Entry 8WC8 (electron microscopy, 2.90 A resolution); this record covers chains A and B of the 5 polymer chains in the assembly.

Chain A:
Name: Guanine nucleotide-binding protein G(s) subunit alpha isoforms short
From: Homo sapiens
Chain sequence (362 residues; each row starts with the number of its first residue; numbering starts at 0):
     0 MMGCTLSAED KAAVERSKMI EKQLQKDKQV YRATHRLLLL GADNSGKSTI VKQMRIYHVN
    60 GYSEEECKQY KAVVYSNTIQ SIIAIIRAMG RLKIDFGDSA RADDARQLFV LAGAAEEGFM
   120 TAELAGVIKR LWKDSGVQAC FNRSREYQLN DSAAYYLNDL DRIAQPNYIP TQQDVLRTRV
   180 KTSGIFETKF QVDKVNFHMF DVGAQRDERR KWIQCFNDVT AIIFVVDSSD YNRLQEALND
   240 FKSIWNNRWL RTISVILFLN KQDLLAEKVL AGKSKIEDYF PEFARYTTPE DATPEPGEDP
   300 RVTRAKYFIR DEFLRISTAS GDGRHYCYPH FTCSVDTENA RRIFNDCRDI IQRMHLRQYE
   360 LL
Not modelled in the structure: 0-3, 55-180, 288-296, 321

Chain B:
Name: Guanine nucleotide-binding protein G(I)/G(S)/G(T) subunit beta-1
From: Homo sapiens
Reference sequence: P62873 (GBB1_HUMAN); residues 2-340 here = UniProt positions 2-340
Chain sequence (345 residues; row label = number of the first residue in the row; numbers below 1 keep their minus sign (Met-4 is residue -4)):
    -4 MGSLLQSELD QLRQEAEQLK NQIRDARKAC ADATLSQITN NIDPVGRIQM RTRRTLRGHL
    56 AKIYAMHWGT DSRLLVSASQ DGKLIIWDSY TTNKVHAIPL RSSWVMTCAY APSGNYVACG
   116 GLDNICSIYN LKTREGNVRV SRELAGHTGY LSCCRFLDDN QIVTSSGDTT CALWDIETGQ
   176 QTTTFTGHTG DVMSLSLAPD TRLFVSGACD ASAKLWDVRE GMCRQTFTGH ESDINAICFF
   236 PNGNAFATGS DDATCRLFDL RADQELMTYS HDNIICGITS VSFSKSGRLL LAGYDDFNCN
   296 VWDALKADRA GVLAGHDNRV SCLGVTDDGM AVATGSWDSF LKIWN
Not modelled in the structure: -4 to 14, 131
Construct notes: initiating methionine (-4); expression tag (-3 to 1)
UniProt features mapped onto this chain:
  - modified residue: Ser2 (N-acetylserine), His266 (Phosphohistidine)
  - natural variant: Leu30 (L30F: In MRD42; uncertain significance), Arg52 (R52G: In MRD42), Gly64 (G64V: In MRD42), Asp76 (D76E: In MRD42; D76G: In MRD42), Gly77 (G77S: In MRD42), Lys78 (K78R: In MRD42), Ile80 (I80N: In MRD42; I80T: In MRD42), His91 (H91R: In MRD42; uncertain significance), Ala92 (A92T: In MRD42), Pro94 (P94S: In MRD42), Leu95 (L95P: In MRD42), Arg96 (R96L: In MRD42), 5 further natural variant entries in UniProt

Chain A / chain B interface:
Contacting residue pairs (50; chain A residue first):
  Val13(A) with Asn88(B)
  Arg15(A) with Val90(B), hydrogen bond (side chain-backbone); His91(B)
  Ser16(A) with Asn88(B); Lys89(B), hydrogen bond (side chain-backbone)
  Ile19(A) with Lys89(B); Ala92(B), hydrophobic
  Leu23(A) with Gly53(B); Leu55(B); Ile80(B), hydrophobic
  Asp26(A) with Leu55(B); Lys78(B), salt bridge
  Lys27(A) with Leu55(B)
  Tyr30(A) with Ala56(B)
  Thr181(A) with Asn119(B), hydrogen bond (backbone-side chain); His142(B), hydrogen bond (side chain-backbone)
  Ser182(A) with Asn119(B)
  Gly183(A) with Leu117(B); Asn119(B)
  Ile184(A) with Trp99(B); Leu117(B), hydrophobic
  Phe199(A) with Trp99(B)
  Ala203(A) with Asn119(B), hydrogen bond (backbone-side chain); Thr143(B)
  Gln204(A) with Leu117(B), hydrogen bond (side chain-backbone); Asn119(B); Tyr145(B)
  Arg205(A) with Gly162(B); Asp163(B); Thr164(B); Thr184(B); Asp186(B)
  Arg209(A) with Cys204(B)
  Lys210(A) with Tyr145(B); Asp186(B); Met188(B); Cys204(B); Asp228(B), salt bridge; Asn230(B), hydrogen bond
  Trp211(A) with Leu117(B), hydrophobic; Tyr145(B)
  Gln213(A) with Tyr59(B); Arg314(B)
  Cys214(A) with Tyr59(B); Trp99(B)
  Phe215(A) with Trp99(B), hydrophobic; Leu117(B), hydrophobic
  Asn216(A) with Trp332(B)
  Trp248(A) with Arg314(B); Trp332(B), hydrophobic
Other interface residues (no listed pair), chain A (27 interface residues in all): Ala12, Glu20, Val218
Other interface residues (no listed pair), chain B (34 interface residues in all): Asp76, Ser97, Ser98, Met101, Asp118, Gly144

Summary:
Chain A and chain B form an interface of 27 and 34 residues respectively; the contacts include 7 hydrogen
bonds and 2 salt bridges. Polar pairs include Asp26(A)-Lys78(B), Lys210(A)-Asp228(B) and Arg15(A)-Val90(B).
Chain A is Guanine nucleotide-binding protein G(s) subunit alpha isoforms short and chain B is Guanine
nucleotide-binding protein G(I)/G(S)/G(T) subunit beta-1, both from Homo sapiens; the structure, Cryo-EM
structure of the ZH8651-bound hTAAR1-Gs complex, was determined by electron microscopy (same publication as
8WC3, 8WC4, 8WC5, 8WC6, 8WC7, 8WC9, 8WCA and 8WCB).
